PDB entry 7VOT | electron microscopy, 2.90 A resolution | chains 3 and Y of the 66 polymer chains in the assembly

[Chain 3]
Protein: Light-harvesting protein B-875 alpha chain
From: Rhodobacter sphaeroides 2.4.1
UniProt: Q3J1A4 (LHA1_RHOS4); residues 1-58 here = UniProt positions 1-58
Chain sequence (58 residues; numbered 1 to 58; the number before each row is that of its first residue):
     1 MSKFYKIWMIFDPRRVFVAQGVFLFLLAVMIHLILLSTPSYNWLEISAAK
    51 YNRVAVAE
Unresolved in the structure: 55-58
Residues lining bound ligands:
  - bacteriochlorophyll a (BCL), molecule 1: Gly-21, Leu-24, Phe-25, Ala-28, His-32, Leu-35, Tyr-41, Trp-43
  - bacteriochlorophyll a (BCL), molecule 2: Leu-24, Leu-27, Ala-28, Ile-31, His-32, Leu-35, Tyr-41
  - spheroidene (SPO), molecule 1: Phe-17, Gln-20, Phe-23, Leu-24, Leu-27, Met-30, Ile-31, Ile-34
  - spheroidene (SPO), molecule 2: Phe-17, Gln-20, Gly-21, Lys-50
  - spheroidene (SPO), molecule 3: Phe-25, Ala-28, Val-29, His-32, Leu-33, Leu-36, Trp-43
Swiss-Prot annotation at these positions:
  - binding site (a bacteriochlorophyll): His-32

[Chain Y]
Protein: Rsp_7571 Protein-Y PufY
From: Rhodobacter sphaeroides 2.4.1
UniProt: U5NME9 (U5NME9_RHOS4); numbering as in UniProt (aligned over 1-53)
Chain sequence (53 residues; numbered 1 to 53; the number before each row is that of its first residue):
     1 MPEVSEFAFRLMMAAVIFVGVGIMFAFAGGHWFVGLVVGGLVAAFFAATP
    51 NSN
Unresolved in the structure: 1, 53
Residues lining bound ligands: ubiquinone-10 (U10): Phe-7, Phe-18, Leu-36, Val-37, Gly-40, Leu-41, Ala-43, Ala-44, Ala-47, Ala-48, Pro-50
What the authors report for this chain:
  - binding site for ubiquinone-10: Phe-7

[How chain 3 and chain Y interact]
Residue-residue contacts - 12 pairs, chain 3 then chain Y:
  Arg-15(3) / Arg-10(Y)
  Arg-15(3) / Thr-49(Y)  hydrogen bond (side chain-backbone)
  Arg-15(3) / Pro-50(Y)
  Arg-15(3) / Asn-51(Y)  hydrogen bond
  Val-18(3) / Phe-45(Y)  hydrophobic
  Leu-26(3) / Phe-25(Y)
  Leu-26(3) / Val-42(Y)  hydrophobic
  Met-30(3) / Met-24(Y)  hydrophobic
  Met-30(3) / Ala-28(Y)  hydrophobic
  Leu-33(3) / Ala-28(Y)
  Ile-34(3) / Ala-28(Y)  hydrophobic
  Ser-37(3) / Ala-28(Y)  hydrogen bond (side chain-backbone)
Other interface residues (no listed pair), chain 3 (9 interface residues in all): Val-22, Val-29
Other interface residues (no listed pair), chain Y (11 interface residues in all): Val-21, Val-38

[Summary]
Chain 3 and chain Y form an interface of 9 and 11 residues respectively, with 3 hydrogen bonds. Polar contacts
include Arg-15(3)/Thr-49(Y), Arg-15(3)/Asn-51(Y) and Ser-37(3)/Ala-28(Y). Bound to chain 3: 3 copies of
spheroidene and bacteriochlorophyll a. Chain Y binds ubiquinone-10. From the paper: a binding site for
ubiquinone-10 at Phe-7(Y).
Chain 3 is Light-harvesting protein B-875 alpha chain and chain Y is Rsp_7571 Protein-Y PufY, both from
Rhodobacter sphaeroides 2.4.1; the structure, The structure of dimeric photosynthetic RC-LH1 supercomplex in
Class-2, was determined by electron microscopy together with 7VA9, 7VB9, 7VNM, 7VOR and 7VOY from the same
study.
